PDB entry 5M1S | electron microscopy, 6.70 A resolution (low resolution: residue-level contacts below are approximate; hydrogen-bond / salt-bridge calls are withheld) | chains C and P of the 7 polymer chains in the assembly

== Chain C ==
Molecule: DNA polymerase III subunit beta
From: Escherichia coli K12
Notes: EC 2.7.7.7
UniProtKB: P0A988 (DPO3B_ECOLI); numbering as in UniProt (aligned over 1-366)
Chain sequence (366 residues; row label = number of the first residue in the row):
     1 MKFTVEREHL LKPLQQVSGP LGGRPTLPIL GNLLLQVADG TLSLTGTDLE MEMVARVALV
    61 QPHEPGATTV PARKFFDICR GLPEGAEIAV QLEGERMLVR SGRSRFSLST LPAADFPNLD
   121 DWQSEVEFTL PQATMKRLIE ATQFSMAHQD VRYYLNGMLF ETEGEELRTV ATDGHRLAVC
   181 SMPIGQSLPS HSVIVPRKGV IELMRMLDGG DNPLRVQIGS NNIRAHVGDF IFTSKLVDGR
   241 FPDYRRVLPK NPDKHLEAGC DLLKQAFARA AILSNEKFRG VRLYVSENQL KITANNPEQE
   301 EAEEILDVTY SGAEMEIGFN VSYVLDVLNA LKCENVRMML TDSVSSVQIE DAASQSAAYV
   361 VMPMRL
Swiss-Prot annotation at these positions:
  - binding site (DNA): Arg24, Arg73, Gln149, Tyr153, Tyr154

== Chain P ==
Molecule: DNA Primer Strand
From: synthetic construct
Sequence (17 nucleotides; numbered 5 to 21; the number before each row is that of its first residue):
     5 TAGTACTAGG ACGAAGT

== Interface between chain C and chain P ==
Contacting residue pairs (5):
  Phe144(C) with DA6(P)
  His148(C) with DA6(P); DG7(P)
  Arg197(C) with DG7(P)
  Asn329(C) with DT5(P)
Interface residues without a listed pair, chain C (7 interface residues in all): Gly22, Gly23, Gln143
Interface residues without a listed pair, chain P (5 interface residues in all): DT8, DA9

== Summary ==
The interface between chain C and chain P involves 7 residues on one side and 5 on the other. Curated
annotation (UniProt) lists 5 DNA-binding residues on chain C.
Chain C is DNA polymerase III subunit beta (Escherichia coli K12) and chain P is DNA Primer Strand (synthetic
construct); the structure, Cryo-EM structure of the E. coli replicative DNA polymerase-clamp-exonuclase-theta
complex bound to DNA in the editing ..., was determined by electron microscopy.
